4J6U - chains A and B; structure by X-ray diffraction, 2.50 A resolution.

[Chain A (and B)]
Name: Tyrosinase
From: Bacillus megaterium
Notes: EC 1.14.18.1; chain B of this document is another copy of the same molecule, construct and numbering; everything in this record applies to it too
Reference sequence: B2ZB02 (B2ZB02_BACME); numbering as in UniProt (aligned over 1-297)
Chain sequence (303 residues; numbered 1 to 303; the number before each row is that of its first residue):
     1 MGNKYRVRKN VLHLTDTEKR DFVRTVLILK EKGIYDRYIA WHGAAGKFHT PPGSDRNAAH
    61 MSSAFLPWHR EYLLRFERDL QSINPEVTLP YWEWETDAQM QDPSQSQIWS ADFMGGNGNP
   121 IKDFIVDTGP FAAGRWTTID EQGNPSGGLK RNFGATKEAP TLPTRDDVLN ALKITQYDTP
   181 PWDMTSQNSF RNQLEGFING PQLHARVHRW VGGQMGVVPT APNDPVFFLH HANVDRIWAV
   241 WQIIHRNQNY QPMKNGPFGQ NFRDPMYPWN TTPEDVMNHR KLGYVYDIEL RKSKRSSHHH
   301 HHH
Unresolved in the structure: 1-3, 290-303 (chain B: 1-3, 289-303)
Sequence notes: engineered mutation Gly-2 (Ser in B2ZB02), Ala-205 (Asn in B2ZB02); expression tag (298-303)
What the authors report for this chain:
  - mutagenesis - N205A: decreased catalytic activity on both substrates
  - mutagenesis - M61L (30 and 40 %), M184L, N205A: decreased binding to copper
  - mutagenesis - M61L (1.5-fold): increased catalytic activity on 10 uM CuSOy
  - mutagenesis - M184L: unchanged catalytic activity on 10 uM CuSOy
  - mutagenesis - M61L, M184L: decreased catalytic activity on copper is deficient

[Chain A / chain B interface]
Pairs across the interface (45):
  Lys-32(A) with Phe-258(B)
  Gly-33(A) with Phe-258(B)
  Ile-34(A) with Phe-258(B), hydrophobic
  Asp-36(A) with Phe-48(B); Pro-52(B)
  Arg-37(A) with Phe-48(B); Pro-265(B); Tyr-267(B); Trp-269(B), hydrogen bond (side chain-backbone); Asn-270(B)
  Ala-40(A) with Phe-48(B), hydrophobic; Tyr-267(B), hydrogen bond (backbone-side chain)
  Trp-41(A) with Tyr-267(B), hydrogen bond (backbone-side chain); Pro-268(B), hydrogen bond (side chain-backbone)
  Ala-44(A) with Ala-44(B), hydrophobic; Tyr-267(B)
  Lys-47(A) with Lys-47(B); Glu-141(B), hydrogen bond (side chain-backbone); Gln-142(B); Gly-143(B)
  Phe-48(A) with Asp-36(B); Arg-37(B); Ala-40(B), hydrophobic
  His-49(A) with Gly-143(B)
  Gly-53(A) with Pro-145(B)
  Ile-139(A) with Pro-52(B), hydrophobic
  Glu-141(A) with Lys-47(B)
  Gln-142(A) with Lys-47(B); Glu-141(B)
  Gly-143(A) with Lys-47(B); His-49(B)
  Asn-144(A) with His-49(B)
  Pro-145(A) with Gly-53(B)
  Phe-258(A) with Lys-32(B); Gly-33(B); Ile-34(B), hydrophobic
  Pro-265(A) with Arg-37(B)
  Tyr-267(A) with Arg-37(B); Ala-40(B), hydrogen bond (side chain-backbone); Trp-41(B), hydrogen bond (side chain-backbone); Ala-44(B)
  Pro-268(A) with Trp-41(B), hydrogen bond (backbone-side chain)
  Trp-269(A) with Arg-37(B), hydrogen bond (backbone-side chain)
  Asn-270(A) with Arg-37(B), hydrogen bond; Arg-75(B)
Also at the interface, not in a pair above, chain A (27 interface residues in all): Pro-52, Arg-75, Met-266
Also at the interface, not in a pair above, chain B (26 interface residues in all): Asn-144, Met-266

[Summary]
27 residues of chain A face 26 of chain B across their interface, with 10 hydrogen bonds. Polar pairs include
Arg-37(A)/Trp-269(B), Ala-40(A)/Tyr-267(B) and Trp-41(A)/Tyr-267(B). The paper reports that M61L, M184L and
N205A of chain A reduce binding to copper; M61L and M184L of chain A reduce catalytic activity on copper is
deficient.
Chain A and chain B are both Tyrosinase (Bacillus megaterium); the structure, Crystal Structure of Tyrosinase
from Bacillus megaterium N205A mutant, was determined by X-ray diffraction (same publication as 4J6T and
4J6V).
